PDB entry 2NVY | X-ray diffraction, 3.40 A resolution | chains A and E of the 10 polymer chains in the assembly

[Chain A]
Name: DNA-directed RNA polymerase II largest subunit
Organism: Saccharomyces cerevisiae
Notes: EC 2.7.7.6
UniProtKB: P04050 (RPB1_YEAST); residue numbers follow UniProt; this construct covers 1-1733
Sequence (1733 residues; each row starts with the number of its first residue):
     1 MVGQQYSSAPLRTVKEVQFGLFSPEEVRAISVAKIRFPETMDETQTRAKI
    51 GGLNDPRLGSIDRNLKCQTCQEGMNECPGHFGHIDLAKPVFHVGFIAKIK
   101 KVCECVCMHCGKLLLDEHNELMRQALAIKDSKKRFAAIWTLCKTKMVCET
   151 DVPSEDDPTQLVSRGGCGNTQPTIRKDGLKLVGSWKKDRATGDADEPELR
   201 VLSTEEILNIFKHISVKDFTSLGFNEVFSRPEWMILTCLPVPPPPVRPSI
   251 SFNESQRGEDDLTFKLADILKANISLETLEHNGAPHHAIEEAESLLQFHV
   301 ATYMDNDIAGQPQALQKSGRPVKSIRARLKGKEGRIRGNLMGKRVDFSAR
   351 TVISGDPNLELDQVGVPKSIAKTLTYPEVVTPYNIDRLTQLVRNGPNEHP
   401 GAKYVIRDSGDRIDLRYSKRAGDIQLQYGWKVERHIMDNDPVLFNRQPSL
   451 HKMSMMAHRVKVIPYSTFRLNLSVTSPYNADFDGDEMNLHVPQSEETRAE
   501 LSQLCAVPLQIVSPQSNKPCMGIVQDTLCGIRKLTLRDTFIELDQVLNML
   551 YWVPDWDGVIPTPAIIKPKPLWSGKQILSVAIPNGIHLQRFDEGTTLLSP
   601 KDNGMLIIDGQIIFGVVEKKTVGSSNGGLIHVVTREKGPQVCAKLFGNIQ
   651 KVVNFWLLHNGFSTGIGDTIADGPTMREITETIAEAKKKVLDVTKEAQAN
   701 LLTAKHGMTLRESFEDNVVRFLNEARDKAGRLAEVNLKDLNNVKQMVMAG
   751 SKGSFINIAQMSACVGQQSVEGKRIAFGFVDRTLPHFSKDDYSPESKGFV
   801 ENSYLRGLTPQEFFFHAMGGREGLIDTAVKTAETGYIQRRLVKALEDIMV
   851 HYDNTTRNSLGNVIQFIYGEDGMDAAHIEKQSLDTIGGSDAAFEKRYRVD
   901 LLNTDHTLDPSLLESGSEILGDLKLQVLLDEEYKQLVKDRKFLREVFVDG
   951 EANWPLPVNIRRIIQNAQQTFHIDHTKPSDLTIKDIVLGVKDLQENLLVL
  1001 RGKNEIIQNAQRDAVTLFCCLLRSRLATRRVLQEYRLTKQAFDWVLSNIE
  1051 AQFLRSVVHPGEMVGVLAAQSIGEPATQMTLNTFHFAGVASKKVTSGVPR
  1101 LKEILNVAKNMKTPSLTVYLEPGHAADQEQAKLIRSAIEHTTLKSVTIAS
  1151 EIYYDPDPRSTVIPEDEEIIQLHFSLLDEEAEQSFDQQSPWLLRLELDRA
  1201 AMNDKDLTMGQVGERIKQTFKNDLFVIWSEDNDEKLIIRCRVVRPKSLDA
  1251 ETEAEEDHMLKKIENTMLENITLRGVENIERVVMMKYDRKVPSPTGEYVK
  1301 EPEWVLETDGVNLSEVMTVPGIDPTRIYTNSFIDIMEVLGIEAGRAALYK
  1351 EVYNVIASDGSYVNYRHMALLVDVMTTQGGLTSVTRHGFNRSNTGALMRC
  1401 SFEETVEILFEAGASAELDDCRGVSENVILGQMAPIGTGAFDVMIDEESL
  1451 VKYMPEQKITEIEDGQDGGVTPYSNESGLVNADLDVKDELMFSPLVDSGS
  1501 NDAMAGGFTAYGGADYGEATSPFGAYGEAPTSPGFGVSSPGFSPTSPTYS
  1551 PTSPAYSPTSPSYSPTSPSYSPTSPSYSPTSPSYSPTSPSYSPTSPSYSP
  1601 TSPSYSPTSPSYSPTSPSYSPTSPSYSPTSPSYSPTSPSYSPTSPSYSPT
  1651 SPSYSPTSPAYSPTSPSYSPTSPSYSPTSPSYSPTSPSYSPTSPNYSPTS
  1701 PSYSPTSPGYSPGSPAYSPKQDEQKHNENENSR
Not modelled in the structure: 1, 1082-1091, 1177-1186, 1244-1253, 1451-1733
Curated features (UniProtKB/Swiss-Prot):
  - region: Pro248 to Asp260 (Lid loop), Asn306 to Lys323 (Rudder loop), Pro810 to Glu822 (Bridging helix)
  - binding site (Zn(2+)): Cys67, Cys70, Cys77, His80, Cys107, Cys110, Cys148, Cys167
  - binding site (Mg(2+)): Asp481, Asp483, Asp485
  - modified residue: Thr1471 (Phosphothreonine)
  - cross-link (Glycyl lysine isopeptide (Lys-Gly)): Lys695 (interchain with G-Cter in ubiquitin), Lys1246 (interchain with G-Cter in ubiquitin), Lys1350 (interchain with G-Cter in ubiquitin)
Bound ions: Zn2+ site 1: Cys67, Cys70, Cys77, His80; Zn2+ site 2: Cys107, Cys110, Cys148, Cys167; Mn2+: Asp481, Asp483, Asp485
Reported in the primary citation:
  - catalytic residues: His1085 (proposed by the authors, not directly observed)
  - mutagenesis - R446A: abolished growth

[Chain E]
Name: DNA-directed RNA polymerases I, II, and III 27 kDa polypeptide
Organism: Saccharomyces cerevisiae
Notes: EC 2.7.7.6
UniProtKB: P20434 (RPB5_YEAST); numbering as in UniProt (aligned over 1-215)
Sequence (215 residues; numbered 1 to 215; the number before each row is that of its first residue):
     1 MDQENERNISRLWRAFRTVKEMVKDRGYFITQEEVELPLEDFKAKYCDSM
    51 GRPQRKMMSFQANPTEESISKFPDMGSLWVEFCDEPSVGVKTMKTFVIHI
   101 QEKNFQTGIFVYQNNITPSAMKLVPSIPPATIETFNEAALVVNITHHELV
   151 PKHIRLSSDEKRELLKRYRLKESQLPRIQRADPVALYLGLKRGEVVKIIR
   201 KSETSGRYASYRICM

[Chain A / chain E interface]
Residue-residue contacts - 110 pairs, chain A then chain E:
  Glu120(A) with Lys122(E)
  Lys129(A) with Arg177(E); Met215(E)
  Glu155(A) with Lys122(E); Pro125(E); Ser126(E)
  Asp156(A) with Lys122(E); Ser126(E)
  Asp157(A) with Lys94(E), salt bridge
  Arg857(A) with Tyr168(E), hydrogen bond (side chain-backbone); Arg169(E); Leu170(E)
  Gly861(A) with Gln174(E)
  Asn862(A) with Ser173(E); Gln174(E)
  Val863(A) with Leu170(E), hydrophobic; Gln174(E), hydrogen bond (backbone-backbone); Pro176(E)
  Gln865(A) with Tyr208(E)
  Phe866(A) with Tyr168(E), hydrophobic; Leu170(E), hydrophobic; Leu175(E), hydrophobic; Pro176(E); Tyr208(E), hydrogen bond (backbone-side chain); Ser210(E); Tyr211(E)
  Ile867(A) with Tyr208(E)
  Gly869(A) with Thr204(E)
  Glu870(A) with Arg200(E), salt bridge; Ser202(E), hydrogen bond; Thr204(E); Ser205(E), hydrogen bond (backbone-side chain); Tyr208(E)
  Asp871(A) with Thr204(E); Ser205(E)
  Phe942(A) with Lys201(E); Gly206(E); Arg207(E)
  Glu945(A) with Lys201(E)
  Val946(A) with Lys201(E); Ser202(E); Gly206(E)
  Phe947(A) with Glu203(E)
  Trp954(A) with Glu203(E)
  Leu956(A) with Thr204(E)
  Asn1004(A) with Arg167(E), hydrogen bond
  Ile1006(A) with Leu164(E), hydrophobic; Arg167(E); Tyr168(E), hydrophobic
  Ile1007(A) with Tyr168(E)
  Ala1010(A) with Tyr168(E)
  Asp1013(A) with Ser205(E); Gly206(E); Arg207(E), salt bridge
  Ala1014(A) with Ser205(E)
  Thr1016(A) with Gly206(E)
  Leu1017(A) with Glu203(E); Thr204(E); Ser205(E); Gly206(E)
  Met1317(A) with Val142(E); Ile144(E), hydrophobic
  Thr1318(A) with Arg11(E); Arg14(E), hydrogen bond (backbone-side chain); Val141(E); Val142(E)
  Pro1324(A) with Val142(E), hydrophobic; His147(E), hydrogen bond (backbone-side chain)
  Thr1325(A) with His146(E), hydrogen bond (side chain-backbone); His147(E), hydrogen bond (backbone-side chain); Glu148(E), hydrogen bond (backbone-backbone)
  Arg1326(A) with His147(E); Glu148(E), salt bridge
  Ile1327(A) with His147(E)
  Tyr1328(A) with Leu149(E), hydrophobic
  Ile1335(A) with Leu149(E), hydrophobic
  Glu1337(A) with Pro183(E)
  Val1338(A) with Ile144(E); Pro183(E)
  Leu1339(A) with Ile144(E), hydrophobic; His147(E); Val150(E); Val184(E)
  Gly1340(A) with Asp182(E); Pro183(E)
  Ile1341(A) with Arg177(E); Asp182(E), hydrogen bond (backbone-side chain); Arg212(E)
  Glu1342(A) with Leu149(E); Pro151(E); His153(E); Ile198(E); Arg200(E), salt bridge; Arg212(E), salt bridge
  Ala1343(A) with Leu149(E); Val150(E), hydrophobic
  Arg1345(A) with Arg200(E)
  Ala1346(A) with Leu149(E), hydrophobic
  Tyr1349(A) with Glu203(E)
  Tyr1365(A) with Glu203(E); Thr204(E)
  Arg1366(A) with Thr204(E)
  Asp1373(A) with Arg200(E), salt bridge
  Thr1376(A) with Arg212(E), hydrogen bond (backbone-side chain)
  Thr1377(A) with Pro176(E); Arg177(E), hydrogen bond (backbone-backbone); Arg212(E)
  Gln1378(A) with Arg177(E)
  Gly1379(A) with Arg177(E), hydrogen bond (backbone-backbone); Gln179(E)
Interface residues without a listed pair, chain A (60 interface residues in all): Arg123, Thr855, Leu860, Pro1320, Met1336, Ala1347
Interface residues without a listed pair, chain E (50 interface residues in all): Met121, Leu123, Ala138, Glu163, Ile178, Ala209

[Overview]
Chain A and chain E form an interface of 60 and 50 residues respectively; the contacts include 15 hydrogen
bonds and 7 salt bridges. Polar contacts include Asp157(A)-Lys94(E), Glu870(A)-Arg200(E) and
Asp1013(A)-Arg207(E). From UniProt: 8 Zn2+-binding residues and 3 Mg2+-binding residues on chain A. The paper
reports the catalytic residue His1085(A); R446A of chain A abolishes growth.
Here chain A is DNA-directed RNA polymerase II largest subunit and chain E is DNA-directed RNA polymerases I,
II, and III 27 kDa polypeptide, both from Saccharomyces cerevisiae. Entry 2NVY (RNA Polymerase II form II in
150 mM Mn+2) was determined by X-ray diffraction, deposited together with 2E2H, 2E2I, 2E2J, 2NVQ, 2NVT, 2NVX,
2NVZ and 2YU9.
